8ZC2 - chains E and K of the 18 polymer chains in the assembly; structure by electron microscopy, 7.82 A resolution (low resolution: residue-level contacts below are approximate; hydrogen-bond / salt-bridge calls are withheld).

[Chain E]
Name: Spike glycoprotein
From: Severe acute respiratory syndrome coronavirus 2
Reference sequence: P0DTC2 (SPIKE_SARS2); aligned to UniProt positions 14-1204 over residues 17-1211 (the alignment contains insertions or deletions, so no single offset holds)
Amino-acid sequence (1240 residues; row label = number of the first residue in the row; note: 4 numbers in that range are skipped by the numbering (no residue carries them; nothing is unmodelled there)):
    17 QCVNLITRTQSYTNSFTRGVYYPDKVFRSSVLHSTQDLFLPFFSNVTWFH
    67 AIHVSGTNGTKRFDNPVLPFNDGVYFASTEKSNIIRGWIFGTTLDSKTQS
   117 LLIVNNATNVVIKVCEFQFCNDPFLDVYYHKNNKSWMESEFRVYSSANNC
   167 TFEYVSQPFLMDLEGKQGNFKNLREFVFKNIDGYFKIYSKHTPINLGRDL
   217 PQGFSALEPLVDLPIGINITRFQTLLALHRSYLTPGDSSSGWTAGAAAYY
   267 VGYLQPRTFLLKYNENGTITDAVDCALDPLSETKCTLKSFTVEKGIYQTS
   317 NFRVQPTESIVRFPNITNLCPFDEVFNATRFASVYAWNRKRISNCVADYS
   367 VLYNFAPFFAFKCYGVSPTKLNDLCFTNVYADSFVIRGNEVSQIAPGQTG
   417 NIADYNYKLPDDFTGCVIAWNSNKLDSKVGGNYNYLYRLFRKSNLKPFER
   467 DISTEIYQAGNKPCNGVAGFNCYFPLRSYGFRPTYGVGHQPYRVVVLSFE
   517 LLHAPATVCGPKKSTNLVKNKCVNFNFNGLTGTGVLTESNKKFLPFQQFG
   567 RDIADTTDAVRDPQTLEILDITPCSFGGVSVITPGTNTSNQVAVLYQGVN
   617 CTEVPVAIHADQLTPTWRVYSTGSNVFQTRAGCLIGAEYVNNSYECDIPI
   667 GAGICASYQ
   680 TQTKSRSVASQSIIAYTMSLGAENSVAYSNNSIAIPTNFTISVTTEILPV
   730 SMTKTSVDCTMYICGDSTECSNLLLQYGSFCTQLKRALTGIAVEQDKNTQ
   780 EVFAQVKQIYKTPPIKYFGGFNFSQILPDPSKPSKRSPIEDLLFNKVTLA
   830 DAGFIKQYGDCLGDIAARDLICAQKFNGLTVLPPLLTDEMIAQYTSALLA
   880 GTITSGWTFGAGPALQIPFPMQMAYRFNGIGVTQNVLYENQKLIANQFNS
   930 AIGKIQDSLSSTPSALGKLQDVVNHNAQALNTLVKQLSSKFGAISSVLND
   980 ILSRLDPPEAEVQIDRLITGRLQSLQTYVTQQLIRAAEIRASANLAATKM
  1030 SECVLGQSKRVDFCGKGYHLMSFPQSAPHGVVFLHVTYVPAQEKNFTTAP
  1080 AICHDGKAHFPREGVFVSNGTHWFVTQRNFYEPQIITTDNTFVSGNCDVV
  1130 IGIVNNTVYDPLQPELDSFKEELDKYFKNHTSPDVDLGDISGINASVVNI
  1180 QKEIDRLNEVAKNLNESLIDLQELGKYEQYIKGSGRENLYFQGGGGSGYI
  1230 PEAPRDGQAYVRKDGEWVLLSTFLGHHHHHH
Disordered / not traced: 17-26, 69-81, 97-98, 143-154, 161-167, 177-186, 211-215, 248-262, 621-640, 680-690, 828-855, 1148-1260
Sequence notes: variant I22 (Thr19 in P0DTC2), S27 (Ala in P0DTC2), D142 (Gly in P0DTC2), G213 (Val in P0DTC2), D339 (Gly in P0DTC2), F371 (Ser in P0DTC2), P373 (Ser in P0DTC2), F375 (Ser in P0DTC2), A376 (Thr in P0DTC2), N405 (Asp in P0DTC2), S408 (Arg in P0DTC2), N417 (Lys in P0DTC2), K440 (Asn in P0DTC2), N477 (Ser in P0DTC2), K478 (Thr in P0DTC2), A484 (Glu in P0DTC2), R493 (Gln in P0DTC2), R498 (Gln in P0DTC2), Y501 (Asn in P0DTC2), H505 (Tyr in P0DTC2), G614 (Asp in P0DTC2), Y655 (His in P0DTC2), K683 (Asn679 in P0DTC2), K764 (Asn in P0DTC2), Y796 (Asp in P0DTC2), H954 (Gln in P0DTC2), K969 (Asn in P0DTC2); engineered mutation P817 (Phe in P0DTC2), P892 (Ala in P0DTC2), P899 (Ala in P0DTC2), P942 (Ala in P0DTC2), P986 (Lys in P0DTC2), P987 (Val in P0DTC2); expression tag (1212-1260)
Disulfide bonds: C291-C301, C336-C361, C379-C432, C391-C525, C480-C488, C617-C649, C662-C671, C738-C760, C743-C749, C1032-C1043, C1082-C1126

[Chain K]
Name: Light chain of D1F6 Fab
From: Homo sapiens
Notes: antibody fragment or engineered binder
Amino-acid sequence (223 residues; row label = number of the first residue in the row):
     1 QPVLTQPPSASGPPGQSVSISCSGSRSNIGTNFVYWYQQLPGAAPKLLIY
    51 KNDQRPSGVPERFFGSKSGTSASLAISGLRSEDEVDYYCAAWDDSLSGHV
   101 FGAGTKVTVLGTKLTVLGQPKAAPSVTLFPPSSEELQANKATLVCLISDF
   151 YPGAVTVAWKADSSPVKAGVETTTPSKQSNNKYAASSYLSLTPEQWKSHR
   201 SYSCQVTHEGSTVEKTVAPTECS
Disordered / not traced: 1, 111-117, 222-223
Disulfide bonds: C22-C89, C145-C204

[How chain E and chain K interact]
Residue-residue contacts (6; chain E residue first):
  G482(E) - R26(K)
  G482(E) - I29(K)
  G482(E) - T31(K)
  V483(E) - R26(K)
  A484(E) - G30(K)
  F490(E) - T31(K)
Interface residues without a listed pair, chain E (5 interface residues in all): N481
Interface residues without a listed pair, chain K (5 interface residues in all): G69

[Overview]
Chain E and chain K each contribute 5 residues to their interface.
Chain E is Spike glycoprotein (Severe acute respiratory syndrome coronavirus 2) and chain K is Light chain of
D1F6 Fab (Homo sapiens); the structure, SARS-CoV-2 Omicron BA.2 spike trimer (6P) in complex with D1F6 Fab,
head-to-head aggregate, was determined by electron microscopy together with 8ZBY, 8ZBZ, 8ZC0, 8ZC1, 8ZC3,
8ZC4, 8ZC5 and 8ZC6 from the same study.
